PDB entry 4QV8 | X-ray diffraction, 2.90 A resolution | chains H and I of the 28 polymer chains in the assembly

[Chain H]
Name: Proteasome subunit beta type-2
From: Saccharomyces cerevisiae
Notes: EC 3.4.25.1
Reference sequence: P25043 (PSB2_YEAST); residues 1-232 here correspond to UniProt positions 30-261 (UniProt number = residue number + 29)
Chain sequence (232 residues; numbered 1 to 232; the number before each row is that of its first residue):
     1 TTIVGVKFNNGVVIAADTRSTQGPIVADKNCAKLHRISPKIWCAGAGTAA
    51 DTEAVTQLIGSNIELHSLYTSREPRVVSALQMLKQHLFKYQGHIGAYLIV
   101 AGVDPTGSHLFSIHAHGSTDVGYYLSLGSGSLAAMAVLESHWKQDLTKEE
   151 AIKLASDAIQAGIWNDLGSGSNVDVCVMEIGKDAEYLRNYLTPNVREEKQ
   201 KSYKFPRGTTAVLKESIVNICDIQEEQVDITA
Unresolved in the structure: 227-232
Curated features (UniProtKB/Swiss-Prot):
  - active site: Thr1 (Nucleophile)

[Chain I]
Name: Proteasome subunit beta type-3
From: Saccharomyces cerevisiae
Notes: EC 3.4.25.1
Reference sequence: P25451 (PSB3_YEAST); residues 0-204 here correspond to UniProt positions 1-205 (UniProt number = residue number + 1)
Chain sequence (205 residues; numbered 0 to 204; the number before each row is that of its first residue; numbering starts at 0):
     0 MSDPSSINGGIVVAMTGKDCVAIACDLRLGSQSLGVSNKFEKIFHYGHVF
    50 LGITGLATDVTTLNEMFRYKTNLYKLKEERAIEPETFTQLVSSSLYERRF
   100 GPYFVGPVVAGINSKSGKPFIAGFDLIGCIDEAKDFIVSGTASDQLFGMC
   150 ESLYEPNLEPEDLFETISQALLNAADRDALSGWGAVVYIIKKDEVVKRYL
   200 KMRQD
Unresolved in the structure: 0
Ion coordination: Mg2+ site 1: Asp177, Ser180; Mg2+ site 2: Asp204 (shared with 3 residues of chain Y)
Curated features (UniProtKB/Swiss-Prot):
  - modified residue: Ser30 (Phosphoserine)
  - cross-link: Lys69 (Glycyl lysine isopeptide (Lys-Gly) (interchain with G-Cter in ubiquitin))

[Chain H / chain I interface]
Pairs across the interface (61):
  Ile25(H) with Asp143(I); Phe146(I), hydrophobic
  Val26(H) with Phe146(I)
  Ala27(H) with Asp130(I); Phe146(I), hydrophobic
  Asp28(H) with Asp130(I)
  Lys29(H) with Glu150(I), salt bridge
  Ala49(H) with Cys128(I), hydrophobic
  Ala50(H) with Tyr95(I); Ile126(I), hydrophobic; Cys128(I)
  Asp51(H) with Tyr95(I), hydrogen bond; Arg98(I), salt bridge
  Ala54(H) with Tyr95(I)
  Tyr90(H) with Phe99(I), hydrophobic
  His93(H) with Arg98(I), hydrogen bond (backbone-side chain); Phe99(I)
  Ile94(H) with Phe99(I), hydrophobic
  Arg196(H) with Glu150(I), salt bridge
  Lys199(H) with Glu150(I); Ser151(I); Tyr153(I)
  Ser202(H) with Glu154(I), hydrogen bond
  Tyr203(H) with Ser151(I); Leu152(I), hydrophobic
  Lys204(H) with Glu154(I); Asp161(I), salt bridge
  Phe205(H) with Leu152(I), hydrophobic; Glu164(I); Gln168(I)
  Arg207(H) with Glu160(I), salt bridge; Asp161(I), salt bridge
  Gly208(H) with Glu164(I), hydrogen bond (backbone-side chain)
  Thr209(H) with Glu164(I), hydrogen bond (backbone-side chain)
  Thr210(H) with Glu164(I), hydrogen bond; Ser167(I); Gln168(I), hydrogen bond; Leu199(I)
  Ala211(H) with Leu199(I); Lys200(I), hydrogen bond (backbone-backbone)
  Val212(H) with Phe163(I), hydrophobic; Tyr198(I)
  Leu213(H) with Tyr198(I), hydrogen bond (backbone-backbone); Leu199(I); Lys200(I)
  Lys214(H) with Lys196(I); Arg197(I); Tyr198(I), hydrogen bond (backbone-backbone)
  Glu215(H) with Lys196(I); Arg197(I), salt bridge
  Ser216(H) with Val194(I); Val195(I); Lys196(I), hydrogen bond (backbone-backbone)
  Ile217(H) with Val194(I)
  Val218(H) with His44(I); Val194(I), hydrogen bond (backbone-backbone); Lys196(I)
  Ile220(H) with Gly46(I); Phe49(I), hydrophobic; Val194(I), hydrophobic
  Asp222(H) with Lys74(I), salt bridge
Other interface residues (no listed pair), chain H (36 interface residues in all): Gln22, Thr48, Pro206, Asn219
Other interface residues (no listed pair), chain I (40 interface residues in all): His47, Glu131, Ala132, Asp134, Leu157, Glu158, Thr165, Leu171, Tyr187, Lys191

[Overview]
36 residues of chain H and 40 residues of chain I are in contact, with 12 hydrogen bonds and 8 salt bridges.
Polar pairs include Lys29(H)-Glu150(I), Asp51(H)-Arg98(I) and Arg196(H)-Glu150(I). Asp177(I) and Ser180(I)
coordinate Mg2+ site 1. UniProt lists active-site residue Thr1(H) on chain H.
Chain H is Proteasome subunit beta type-2 and chain I is Proteasome subunit beta type-3, both from
Saccharomyces cerevisiae; the structure, yCP beta5-C52F mutant, was determined by X-ray diffraction, deposited
together with 4QUX, 4QUY, 4QV0, 4QV1, 4QV3, 4QV4 and 42 further entries.
